PDB entry 7F16 | electron microscopy, 2.80 A resolution | chains A and N of the 6 polymer chains in the assembly

# Chain A
Name: Guanine nucleotide-binding protein G(s) subunit alpha isoforms short
From: Homo sapiens
Reference sequence: P63092 (GNAS2_HUMAN); residues 1-394 here = UniProt positions 1-394
Sequence (394 residues; row label = number of the first residue in the row):
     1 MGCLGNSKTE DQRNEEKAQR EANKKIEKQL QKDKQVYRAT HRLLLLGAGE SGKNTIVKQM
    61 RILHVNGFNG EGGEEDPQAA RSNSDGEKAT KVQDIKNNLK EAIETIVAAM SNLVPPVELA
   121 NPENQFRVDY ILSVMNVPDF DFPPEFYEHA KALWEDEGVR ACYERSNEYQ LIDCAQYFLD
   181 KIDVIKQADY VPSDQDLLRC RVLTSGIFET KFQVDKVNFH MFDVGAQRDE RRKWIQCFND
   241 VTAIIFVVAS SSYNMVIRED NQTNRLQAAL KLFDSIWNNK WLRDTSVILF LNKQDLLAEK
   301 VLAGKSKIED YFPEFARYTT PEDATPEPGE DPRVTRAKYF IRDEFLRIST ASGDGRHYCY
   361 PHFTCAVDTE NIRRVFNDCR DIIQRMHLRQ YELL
Not modelled in the structure: 1-10, 61-204, 252-261
Construct notes: engineered mutation Asn54 (Ser in P63092), Ala226 (Gly in P63092), Ala268 (Glu in P63092), Lys271 (Asn in P63092), Asp274 (Lys in P63092), Lys280 (Arg in P63092), Asp284 (Thr in P63092), Thr285 (Ile in P63092)

# Chain N
Name: Nanobody-35
From: Lama glama
Notes: antibody fragment or engineered binder
Sequence (140 residues; numbered -1 to 138; the number before each row is that of its first residue; numbers below 1 keep their minus sign (Met-1 is residue -1)):
    -1 MAQVQLQESG GGLVQPGGSL RLSCAASGFT FSNYKMNWVR QAPGKGLEWV SDISQSGASI
    59 SYTGSVKGRF TISRDNAKNT LYLQMNSLKP EDTAVYYCAR CPAPFTRDCF DVTSTTYAYR
   119 GQGTQVTVSS HHHHHHEPEA
Not modelled in the structure: -1 to 0, 129-138
Cystine bridges: Cys22-Cys96, Cys99-Cys107

# How chain A and chain N interact
Contacting residue pairs (34):
  Arg228(A) - Thr114(N)
  Asp229(A) - Ser112(N)
  Glu230(A) - Asp109(N)
  Glu230(A) - Ser112(N)
  Glu230(A) - Thr114(N)
  Glu230(A) - Tyr115(N)
  Arg231(A) - Asp109(N)
  Arg232(A) - Pro100(N)
  Arg232(A) - Phe108(N)
  Arg232(A) - Asp109(N)  salt bridge
  Arg232(A) - Tyr115(N)
  Ile235(A) - Phe108(N)  hydrophobic
  Gln262(A) - Lys43(N)
  Thr263(A) - Lys43(N)
  Thr263(A) - Gly44(N)
  Asn264(A) - Glu46(N)
  Gln267(A) - Trp47(N)
  Gln267(A) - Thr61(N)
  Gln267(A) - Gly62(N)
  Lys271(A) - Trp47(N)
  Lys271(A) - Asp50(N)  salt bridge
  Ser275(A) - Asp106(N)
  Ser275(A) - Cys107(N)  hydrogen bond (side chain-backbone)
  Ser275(A) - Phe108(N)
  Asn278(A) - Arg105(N)  hydrogen bond
  Asn279(A) - Asp106(N)
  Asn279(A) - Phe108(N)
  Asp310(A) - Ser63(N)
  Asp310(A) - Lys87(N)  salt bridge
  Tyr311(A) - Gly62(N)
  Tyr311(A) - Ser63(N)  hydrogen bond (backbone-backbone)
  Pro313(A) - Gly62(N)
  Glu314(A) - Lys65(N)  salt bridge
  Ser352(A) - Arg105(N)
Interface residues without a listed pair, chain A (24 interface residues in all): Leu272, Ile276, Arg283, Phe312, Asp354
Interface residues without a listed pair, chain N (24 interface residues in all): Ser59, Tyr60, Glu89, Ala116, Tyr117

# Summary
Chain A and chain N each contribute 24 residues to their interface; the contacts include 3 hydrogen bonds and
4 salt bridges. Polar pairs include Arg232(A)-Asp109(N), Lys271(A)-Asp50(N) and Asp310(A)-Lys87(N).
Chain A is Guanine nucleotide-binding protein G(s) subunit alpha isoforms short (Homo sapiens) and chain N is
Nanobody-35 (Lama glama); the structure, Cryo-EM structure of parathyroid hormone receptor type 2 in complex
with a tuberoinfundibular peptide of 39 ..., was determined by electron microscopy.
